4A99 - chain A; structure by X-ray diffraction, 2.18 A resolution.

# Chain A
Protein: TETX2 protein
Source organism: Bacteroides thetaiotaomicron
Notes: fragment: fad-binding domain, residues 11-388
UniProtKB: Q93L51 (Q93L51_BACTN); residues 11-388 here = UniProt positions 11-388
Amino-acid sequence (398 residues; each row starts with the number of its first residue; numbers below 1 keep their minus sign (Met-9 is residue -9)):
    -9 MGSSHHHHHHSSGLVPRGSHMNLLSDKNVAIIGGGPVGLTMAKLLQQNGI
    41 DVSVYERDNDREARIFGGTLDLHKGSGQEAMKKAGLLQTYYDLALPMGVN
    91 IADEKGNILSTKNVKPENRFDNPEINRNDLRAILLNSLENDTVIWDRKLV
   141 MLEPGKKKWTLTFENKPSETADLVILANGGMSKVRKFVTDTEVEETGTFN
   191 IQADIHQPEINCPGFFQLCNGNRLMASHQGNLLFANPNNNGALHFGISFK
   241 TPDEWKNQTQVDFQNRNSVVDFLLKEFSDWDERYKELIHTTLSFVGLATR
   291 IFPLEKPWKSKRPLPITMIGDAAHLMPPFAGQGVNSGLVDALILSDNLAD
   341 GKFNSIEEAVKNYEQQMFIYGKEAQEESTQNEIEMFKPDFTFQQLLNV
Unresolved in the structure: -9 to 11, 246-248, 383-388
Sequence notes: expression tag (-9 to 10)
Residues lining bound ligands:
  - FAD (flavin-adenine dinucleotide): Ile22, Gly23, Gly24, Gly25, Pro26, Val27, Gly28, Tyr45, Glu46, Arg47, Asp48, Thr59, Leu60, Arg117, Arg121, Arg137, Lys138, Leu139, Ala167, Asn168, Gly169, Gln192, Leu287, Ile309, Gly310, Asp311, Pro318, Gly321, Gln322, Gly323, Val324, Asn325
  - minocycline (MIY; (4s,4as,5ar,12as)-4,7-bis(dimethylamino)-3,10,12,12a-tetrahydroxy-1,11-dioxo-1,4,4a,5,5a,6,11,12a-octahydrotetracene-2- carboxamide), molecule 1: Lys72, Leu77, Gln78, Tyr81, Phe110
  - minocycline (MIY), molecule 2: Asn190, Gln192, Arg213, Met215, Phe224, Ala225, Asn226, His234, Phe235, Gly236, Ser238, Pro318, Phe319, Ala320, Gly321, Asn371, Met375, Phe382
Curated features (UniProtKB/Swiss-Prot):
  - binding site (FAD): Pro26, Val27, Tyr45 to Asp48, Asp61, Arg117, Leu139, Asp311, Gly321 to Val324
  - binding site (NADPH): Arg54
  - binding site (substrate): Gln192, Arg213

# Summary
Bound to chain A: flavin-adenine dinucleotide and minocycline. From UniProt: 14 FAD-binding residues,
NADPH-binding residue Arg54 and substrate-binding residues Gln192 and Arg213.
Chain A is TETX2 protein (Bacteroides thetaiotaomicron); the structure, Structure of the tetracycline
degrading monooxygenase tetx in complex with minocycline, was determined by X-ray diffraction together with
4GUV and 4A6N from the same study.
